7WSL - chains L and H of the 3 polymer chains in the assembly; structure by X-ray diffraction, 1.53 A resolution.

# Chain L
Protein: light chain
From: Homo sapiens
Sequence (214 residues; numbered 1 to 214; the number before each row is that of its first residue):
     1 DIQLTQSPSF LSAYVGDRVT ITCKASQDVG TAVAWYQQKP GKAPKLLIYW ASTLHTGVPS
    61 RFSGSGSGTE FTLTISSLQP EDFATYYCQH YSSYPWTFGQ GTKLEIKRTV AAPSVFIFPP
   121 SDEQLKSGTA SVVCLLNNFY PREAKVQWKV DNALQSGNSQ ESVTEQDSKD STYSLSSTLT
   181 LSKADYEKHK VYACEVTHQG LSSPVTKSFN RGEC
Unresolved in the structure: 213-214
Disulfide bonds: Cys23-Cys88, Cys134-Cys194

# Chain H
Protein: heavy chain
From: Homo sapiens
Sequence (228 residues; each row starts with the number of its first residue):
     1 EVQLLESGGG LVQPGGSLRL SCAASGFTFS SYDMSWVRQA PGKGLEWVST ISGGGSYTYY
    61 QDSVKGRFTI SRDNSKNTLY LQMNSLRAED TAVYYCASPY YAMDYWGQGT TVTVSSASTK
   121 GPSVFPLAPS SKSTSGGTAA LGCLVKDYFP EPVTVSWNSG ALTSGVHTFP AVLQSSGLYS
   181 LSSVVTVPSS SLGTQTYICN VNHKPSNTKV DKKVEPKSCD KTHHHHHH
Unresolved in the structure: 130-136, 217-228
Disulfide bonds: Cys22-Cys96, Cys143-Cys199

# Interface between chain L and chain H
Contacting residue pairs (71; chain L residue first):
  Ala34(L) - Ala102(H)  hydrophobic
  Tyr36(L) - Ala102(H)
  Tyr36(L) - Met103(H)  hydrogen bond (side chain-backbone)
  Tyr36(L) - Trp106(H)  hydrophobic
  Gln38(L) - Gln39(H)  hydrogen bond
  Gln38(L) - Tyr95(H)  hydrogen bond
  Lys42(L) - Tyr95(H)  hydrogen bond (backbone-side chain)
  Ala43(L) - Tyr95(H)  hydrophobic
  Ala43(L) - Trp106(H)  hydrophobic
  Ala43(L) - Gly107(H)
  Pro44(L) - Leu45(H)  hydrophobic
  Pro44(L) - Trp106(H)
  Leu46(L) - Ala102(H)  hydrophobic
  Leu46(L) - Met103(H)
  Leu46(L) - Asp104(H)
  Tyr49(L) - Tyr101(H)  hydrophobic
  Tyr49(L) - Ala102(H)  hydrophobic
  Trp50(L) - Tyr101(H)
  Tyr87(L) - Gln39(H)  hydrogen bond
  Tyr87(L) - Lys43(H)
  Tyr87(L) - Gly44(H)
  Tyr87(L) - Leu45(H)  hydrophobic
  Gln89(L) - Met103(H)
  Tyr91(L) - Tyr101(H)
  Tyr94(L) - Trp47(H)  hydrophobic
  Tyr94(L) - Thr50(H)  hydrogen bond
  Tyr94(L) - Tyr59(H)  hydrophobic
  Pro95(L) - Trp47(H)  hydrophobic
  Pro95(L) - Gln61(H)
  Trp96(L) - Ser35(H)
  Trp96(L) - Trp47(H)
  Trp96(L) - Thr50(H)
  Trp96(L) - Gln61(H)
  Trp96(L) - Pro99(H)  hydrophobic
  Phe98(L) - Leu45(H)
  Phe98(L) - Trp47(H)
  Phe98(L) - Met103(H)  hydrophobic
  Phe116(L) - Thr138(H)
  Phe116(L) - Ala140(H)  hydrophobic
  Phe118(L) - Leu127(H)
  Phe118(L) - Ala128(H)
  Phe118(L) - Ala140(H)
  Phe118(L) - Leu141(H)  hydrophobic
  Ser121(L) - Phe125(H)
  Ser121(L) - Pro126(H)
  Glu123(L) - Phe125(H)
  Glu123(L) - Lys212(H)  salt bridge
  Gln124(L) - Phe125(H)
  Gln124(L) - Lys146(H)
  Ser131(L) - Leu144(H)
  Ser131(L) - Lys146(H)
  Val133(L) - Leu127(H)  hydrophobic
  Leu135(L) - Ala140(H)  hydrophobic
  Leu135(L) - Phe169(H)  hydrophobic
  Leu135(L) - Val184(H)  hydrophobic
  Asn137(L) - His167(H)  hydrogen bond
  Asn137(L) - Thr186(H)
  Asn138(L) - His167(H)
  Gln160(L) - Val172(H)
  Gln160(L) - Leu173(H)  hydrogen bond (side chain-backbone)
  Gln160(L) - Gln174(H)
  Glu161(L) - Val172(H)
  Ser162(L) - Phe169(H)
  Ser162(L) - Pro170(H)  hydrogen bond (side chain-backbone)
  Ser162(L) - Val172(H)
  Val163(L) - Pro170(H)
  Thr164(L) - Phe169(H)
  Ser174(L) - His167(H)  hydrogen bond
  Ser174(L) - Phe169(H)
  Leu175(L) - Phe169(H)
  Ser176(L) - Phe169(H)
Interface residues without a listed pair, chain L (38 interface residues in all): His55, Gln100, Thr129, Thr180
Interface residues without a listed pair, chain H (40 interface residues in all): Val37, Glu46, Val124, Ala139, Ser182

# Summary
38 residues of chain L face 40 of chain H across their interface, with 10 hydrogen bonds and 1 salt bridge.
Polar pairs include Glu123(L)-Lys212(H), Tyr36(L)-Met103(H) and Gln38(L)-Gln39(H).
Chain L is light chain and chain H is heavy chain, both from Homo sapiens; the structure, PD-1 in complex with
Dostarlimab, was determined by X-ray diffraction.
